Entry 4QVL (X-ray diffraction, 2.80 A resolution); this record covers chains S and T of the 28 polymer chains in the assembly.

# Chain S
Protein: Proteasome subunit alpha type-6
From: Saccharomyces cerevisiae
Notes: EC 3.4.25.1
Reference sequence: P40302 (PSA6_YEAST); residues 0-233 here correspond to UniProt positions 1-234 (UniProt number = residue number + 1)
Amino-acid sequence (234 residues; each row starts with the number of its first residue; numbering starts at 0):
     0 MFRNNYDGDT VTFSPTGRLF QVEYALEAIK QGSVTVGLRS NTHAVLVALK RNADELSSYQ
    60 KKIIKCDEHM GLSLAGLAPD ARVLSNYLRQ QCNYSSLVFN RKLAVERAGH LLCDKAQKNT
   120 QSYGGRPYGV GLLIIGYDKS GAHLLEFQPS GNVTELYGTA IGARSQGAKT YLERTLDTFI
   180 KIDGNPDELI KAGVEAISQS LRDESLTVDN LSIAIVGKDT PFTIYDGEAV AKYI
Unresolved in the structure: 0-2
Curated features (UniProtKB/Swiss-Prot):
  - modified residue: Ser13 (Phosphoserine)
  - cross-link: Lys190 (Glycyl lysine isopeptide (Lys-Gly) (interchain with G-Cter in ubiquitin))

# Chain T
Protein: Probable proteasome subunit alpha type-7
From: Saccharomyces cerevisiae
Notes: EC 3.4.25.1
Reference sequence: P21242 (PSA7_YEAST); residues -3 to 284 here correspond to UniProt positions 1-288 (UniProt number = residue number + 4)
Amino-acid sequence (288 residues; numbered -3 to 284; the number before each row is that of its first residue; numbers below 1 keep their minus sign (Met-3 is residue -3)):
    -3 MTSIGTGYDL SNSVFSPDGR NFQVEYAVKA VENGTTSIGI KCNDGVVFAV EKLITSKLLV
    57 PQKNVKIQVV DRHIGCVYSG LIPDGRHLVN RGREEAASFK KLYKTPIPIP AFADRLGQYV
   117 QAHTLYNSVR PFGVSTIFGG VDKNGAHLYM LEPSGSYWGY KGAATGKGRQ SAKAELEKLV
   177 DHHPEGLSAR EAVKQAAKII YLAHEDNKEK DFELEISWCS LSETNGLHKF VKGDLLQEAI
   237 DFAQKEINGD DDEDEDDSDN VMSSDDENAP VATNANATTD QEGDIHLE
Unresolved in the structure: -3 to 1, 245-284
Curated features (UniProtKB/Swiss-Prot):
  - modified residue: Thr-2 (N-acetylthreonine)

# Chain S / chain T interface
Pairs across the interface (63):
  Asn4(S) - Leu6(T)
  Tyr5(S) - Asp5(T)  hydrogen bond
  Tyr5(S) - Leu6(T)  hydrophobic
  Thr9(S) - Arg126(T)
  Val10(S) - Gln19(T)
  Val10(S) - Asn123(T)
  Val10(S) - Ser124(T)
  Val10(S) - Val125(T)
  Val10(S) - Arg126(T)
  Thr11(S) - Leu6(T)
  Thr11(S) - Gln19(T)
  Phe12(S) - Gln19(T)
  Phe12(S) - Tyr22(T)  hydrophobic
  Phe12(S) - Ala23(T)  hydrophobic
  Phe12(S) - Arg126(T)
  Phe12(S) - Pro127(T)
  Phe12(S) - Gly129(T)
  Ser13(S) - Tyr22(T)
  Pro14(S) - Tyr22(T)  hydrophobic
  Pro14(S) - Lys25(T)
  Thr15(S) - Lys25(T)
  Gly16(S) - Tyr22(T)
  Gly16(S) - Lys25(T)
  Gly16(S) - Ala26(T)
  Leu18(S) - Leu77(T)  hydrophobic
  Leu18(S) - Arg126(T)
  His109(S) - Arg82(T)
  Cys112(S) - Arg82(T)
  Asp113(S) - Arg82(T)  salt bridge
  Asp113(S) - Asn86(T)
  Gln116(S) - Pro79(T)
  Gln116(S) - Asp80(T)
  Gln116(S) - His83(T)  hydrogen bond
  Gln116(S) - Arg126(T)
  Thr119(S) - Arg126(T)  hydrogen bond (backbone-side chain)
  Gln120(S) - His119(T)
  Gln120(S) - Val125(T)
  Gln120(S) - Arg126(T)  hydrogen bond (backbone-backbone)
  Gln120(S) - Phe128(T)
  Ser121(S) - Ser124(T)
  Tyr122(S) - Ser124(T)  hydrogen bond (backbone-backbone)
  Ser149(S) - Pro79(T)
  Gly150(S) - Pro79(T)
  Asn151(S) - Ile78(T)
  Asn151(S) - Pro79(T)
  Thr153(S) - Leu55(T)
  Thr153(S) - Asn60(T)
  Glu154(S) - Val56(T)
  Glu154(S) - Lys59(T)
  Glu154(S) - Asn60(T)  hydrogen bond (backbone-side chain)
  Leu155(S) - Leu54(T)
  Leu155(S) - Leu55(T)
  Leu155(S) - Val56(T)
  Tyr156(S) - Leu54(T)  hydrogen bond (backbone-backbone)
  Tyr156(S) - Leu55(T)
  Tyr156(S) - Val56(T)
  Tyr156(S) - Pro57(T)
  Gly157(S) - Leu54(T)
  Lys168(S) - Leu54(T)
  Leu171(S) - Leu54(T)
  Glu172(S) - Ser52(T)  hydrogen bond
  Glu172(S) - Lys53(T)  hydrogen bond (side chain-backbone)
  Leu175(S) - Lys53(T)
Interface residues without a listed pair, chain S (34 interface residues in all): Arg38, Val152, Phe178

# Overview
34 residues of chain S face 30 of chain T across their interface, with 9 hydrogen bonds and 1 salt bridge.
Among the polar pairs are Asp113(S)-Arg82(T), Tyr5(S)-Asp5(T) and Gln116(S)-His83(T).
Chain S is Proteasome subunit alpha type-6 and chain T is Probable proteasome subunit alpha type-7, both from
Saccharomyces cerevisiae; the structure, yCP in complex with bortezomib, was determined by X-ray diffraction,
deposited together with 4QUX, 4QUY, 4QV0, 4QV1, 4QV3, 4QV4 and 42 further entries.
